PDB entry 6AN8 | X-ray diffraction, 2.60 A resolution | chains A and T of the 4 polymer chains in the assembly

[Chain A]
Protein: HIV-1 reverse transcriptase P66 subunit
From: Human immunodeficiency virus type 1 group M subtype B (isolate BH10)
Notes: EC 2.7.7.49, 2.7.7.7
UniProtKB: P03366 (POL_HV1B1); residues 1-554 here correspond to UniProt positions 600-1153 (UniProt number = residue number + 599)
Sequence (556 residues; each row starts with the number of its first residue; numbers below 1 keep their minus sign (Met-1 is residue -1)):
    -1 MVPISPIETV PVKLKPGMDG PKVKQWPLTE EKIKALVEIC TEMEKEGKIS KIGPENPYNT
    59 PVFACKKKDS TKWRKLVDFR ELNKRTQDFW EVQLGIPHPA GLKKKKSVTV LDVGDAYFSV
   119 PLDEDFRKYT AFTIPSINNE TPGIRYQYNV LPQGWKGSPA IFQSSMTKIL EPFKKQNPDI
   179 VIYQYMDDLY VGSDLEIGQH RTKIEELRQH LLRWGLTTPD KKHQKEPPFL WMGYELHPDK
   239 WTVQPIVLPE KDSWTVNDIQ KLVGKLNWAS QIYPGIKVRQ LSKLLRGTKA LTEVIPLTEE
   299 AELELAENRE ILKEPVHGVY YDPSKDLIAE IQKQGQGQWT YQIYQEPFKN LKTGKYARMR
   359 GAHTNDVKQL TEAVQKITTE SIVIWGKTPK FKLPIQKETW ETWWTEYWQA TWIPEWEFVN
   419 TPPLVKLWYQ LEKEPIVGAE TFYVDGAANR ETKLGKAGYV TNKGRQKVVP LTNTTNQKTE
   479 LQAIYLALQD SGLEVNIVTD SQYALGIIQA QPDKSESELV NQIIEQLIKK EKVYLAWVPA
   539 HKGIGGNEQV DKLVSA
Unresolved in the structure: 554
Sequence notes: initiating methionine (-1); expression tag (0); engineered mutation Cys63 (Ile662 in P03366), Ser280 (Cys879 in P03366)
Ion coordination: Mg2+ site 1: Asp110, Val111, Asp185 (together with D4T); Mg2+ site 2: Asp443, Glu478, Asp498
Ligand contacts: D4T (2',3'-dehydro-2',3'-deoxy-thymidine 5'-triphosphate): Lys65, Arg72, Asp110, Val111, Gly112, Asp113, Ala114, Tyr115, Gln151, Met184, Asp185, Lys220
Curated features (UniProtKB/Swiss-Prot):
  - region: Phe227 to His235 (RT 'primer grip')
  - motif: Trp398 to Trp414 (Tryptophan repeat motif)
  - binding site (Mg(2+)): Asp110, Asp185, Asp186, Asp443, Glu478, Asp498, Asp549
  - site: Trp401 (Essential for RT p66/p51 heterodimerization), Trp414 (Essential for RT p66/p51 heterodimerization), Phe440, Tyr441 (Cleavage)

[Chain T]
Molecule: 27-nt DNA strand
Sequence (27 nucleotides; numbered 701 to 727; the number before each row is that of its first residue):
   701 ATGAACGGCG CCCGAACAGG GACTGTG
Unresolved in the structure: 701-703, 726-727

[Interface between chain A and chain T]
Contacting residue pairs (42; chain A residue first):
  Lys30(A) - DA704(T)  base contact
  Phe61(A) - DA704(T)  base contact
  Phe61(A) - DA705(T)  sugar contact
  Ala62(A) - DA704(T)  base contact
  Leu74(A) - DA705(T)  base contact
  Asp76(A) - DA705(T)  sugar contact
  Arg78(A) - DA705(T)  phosphate contact
  Arg78(A) - DC706(T)  phosphate contact
  Asn81(A) - DC706(T)  sugar contact
  Glu89(A) - DG707(T)  phosphate contact
  Glu89(A) - DG708(T)  phosphate contact
  Gln91(A) - DG708(T)  sugar contact
  Leu92(A) - DC709(T)  sugar contact
  Ile94(A) - DG708(T)  base contact
  Ile94(A) - DC709(T)  sugar contact
  Gly152(A) - DA705(T)  base contact
  Gly152(A) - DC706(T)  sugar contact
  Lys154(A) - DC706(T)  phosphate contact
  Pro157(A) - DC706(T)  base contact
  Pro157(A) - DG707(T)  sugar contact
  Tyr183(A) - DG707(T)  hydrogen bond to the base
  Asn265(A) - DC711(T)  sugar contact
  Asn265(A) - DC712(T)  phosphate contact
  Val276(A) - DC712(T)  phosphate contact
  Ser280(A) - DC712(T)  phosphate contact
  Ser280(A) - DC713(T)  phosphate contact
  Leu283(A) - DC713(T)  phosphate contact
  Arg284(A) - DC713(T)  salt bridge to the phosphate
  Arg284(A) - DG714(T)  phosphate contact
  Gly285(A) - DG714(T)  hydrogen bond to the phosphate
  Lys287(A) - DG714(T)  hydrogen bond to the phosphate
  Lys287(A) - DA715(T)  salt bridge to the phosphate
  Lys353(A) - DC712(T)  salt bridge to the phosphate
  Ala355(A) - DC712(T)  phosphate contact
  Lys374(A) - DG710(T)  phosphate contact
  Lys374(A) - DC711(T)  salt bridge to the phosphate
  Arg448(A) - DC723(T)  hydrogen bond to the base
  Asn474(A) - DC723(T)  sugar contact
  Asp498(A) - DA722(T)  phosphate contact
  Gln500(A) - DG721(T)  sugar contact
  Gln500(A) - DA722(T)  hydrogen bond to the phosphate
  His539(A) - DC723(T)  salt bridge to the phosphate
Interface residues without a listed pair, chain A (39 interface residues in all): Cys63, Val75, Gly93, Tyr115, Gln151, Trp153, Lys281, Arg356, Gln475
Interface residues without a listed pair, chain T (16 interface residues in all): DT724

[In short]
The interface between chain A and chain T involves 39 residues on one side and 16 on the other; the contacts
include 5 hydrogen bonds and 5 salt bridges. Polar contacts include Tyr183(A)-DG707(T), Arg448(A)-DC723(T) and
Gly285(A)-DG714(T). Ligands of chain A: compound D4T.
Here chain A is HIV-1 reverse transcriptase P66 subunit (Human immunodeficiency virus type 1 group M subtype B
(isolate BH10)) and chain T is a 27-nt DNA strand. Entry 6AN8 (Structure of HIV-1 reverse transcriptase (RT)
ternary complex with a double stranded DNA and an incoming ...) was determined by X-ray diffraction together
with 6AMO, 6AN2, 6ANQ, 6ASW, 6AVM and 6AVT from the same study.
